2FOP - chains A and B; structure by X-ray diffraction, 2.10 A resolution.

# Chain A
Name: Ubiquitin carboxyl-terminal hydrolase 7
Organism: Homo sapiens
Notes: EC 3.1.2.15; fragment: MATH domain
UniProtKB: Q93009 (UBP7_HUMAN); residue numbers follow UniProt; this construct covers 54-205
Amino-acid sequence (155 residues; numbered 51 to 205; the number before each row is that of its first residue):
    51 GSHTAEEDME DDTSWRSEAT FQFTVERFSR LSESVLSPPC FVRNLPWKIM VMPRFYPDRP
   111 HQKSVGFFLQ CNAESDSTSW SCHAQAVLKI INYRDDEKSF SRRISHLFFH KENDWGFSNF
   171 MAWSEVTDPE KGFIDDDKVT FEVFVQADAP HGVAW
Unresolved in the structure: 51-62, 106-111
Differences from the reference sequence: cloning artifact (51-53)
UniProt features mapped onto this chain:
  - mutagenesis: Asp-164 (D164A: Decreased binding to p53/TP53 and MDM2), Trp-165 (W165A: Loss of binding to p53/TP53 and MDM2)

# Chain B
Name: mdm2 peptide
Amino-acid sequence (6 residues; numbered 142 to 147; the number before each row is that of its first residue):
   142 EKPSSS

# Interface between chain A and chain B
Residue-residue contacts (17):
  Met-100(A) / Ser-147(B)
  Met-102(A) / Ser-147(B)
  Arg-104(A) / Ser-147(B)  hydrogen bond (side chain-backbone)
  Phe-118(A) / Ser-145(B)
  Phe-118(A) / Ser-146(B)
  Phe-118(A) / Ser-147(B)
  Arg-152(A) / Glu-142(B)
  Asp-164(A) / Ser-146(B)
  Asp-164(A) / Ser-147(B)  hydrogen bond
  Trp-165(A) / Pro-144(B)
  Trp-165(A) / Ser-145(B)
  Trp-165(A) / Ser-146(B)
  Gly-166(A) / Pro-144(B)
  Gly-166(A) / Ser-145(B)  hydrogen bond (backbone-backbone)
  Phe-167(A) / Glu-142(B)
  Phe-167(A) / Pro-144(B)  hydrophobic
  Asn-169(A) / Glu-142(B)
Also at the interface, not in a pair above, chain B (6 interface residues in all): Lys-143

# Summary
The interface between chain A and chain B involves 10 residues on one side and 6 on the other, with 3 hydrogen
bonds. Polar contacts include Arg-104(A)/Ser-147(B), Asp-164(A)/Ser-147(B) and Gly-166(A)/Ser-145(B). Curated
annotation (UniProt) lists 2 mutagenesis sites on chain A.
Chain A is Ubiquitin carboxyl-terminal hydrolase 7 (Homo sapiens) and chain B is mdm2 peptide; the structure,
The Crystal Structure of the N-terminal domain of HAUSP/USP7 complexed with mdm2 peptide 147-150, was
determined by X-ray diffraction together with 2FOJ and 2FOO from the same study.
